PDB entry 7R1F | electron microscopy, 2.58 A resolution | chains B and C of the 6 polymer chains in the assembly

== Chain B ==
Protein: RNA-directed RNA polymerase catalytic subunit
From: Influenza B virus (B/Memphis/13/2003)
Notes: EC 2.7.7.48
UniProtKB: Q5V8Y6 (Q5V8Y6_9INFB); residues 1-752 here = UniProt positions 1-752
Amino-acid sequence (772 residues; row label = number of the first residue in the row; numbers below 1 keep their minus sign (Gly-8 is residue -8)):
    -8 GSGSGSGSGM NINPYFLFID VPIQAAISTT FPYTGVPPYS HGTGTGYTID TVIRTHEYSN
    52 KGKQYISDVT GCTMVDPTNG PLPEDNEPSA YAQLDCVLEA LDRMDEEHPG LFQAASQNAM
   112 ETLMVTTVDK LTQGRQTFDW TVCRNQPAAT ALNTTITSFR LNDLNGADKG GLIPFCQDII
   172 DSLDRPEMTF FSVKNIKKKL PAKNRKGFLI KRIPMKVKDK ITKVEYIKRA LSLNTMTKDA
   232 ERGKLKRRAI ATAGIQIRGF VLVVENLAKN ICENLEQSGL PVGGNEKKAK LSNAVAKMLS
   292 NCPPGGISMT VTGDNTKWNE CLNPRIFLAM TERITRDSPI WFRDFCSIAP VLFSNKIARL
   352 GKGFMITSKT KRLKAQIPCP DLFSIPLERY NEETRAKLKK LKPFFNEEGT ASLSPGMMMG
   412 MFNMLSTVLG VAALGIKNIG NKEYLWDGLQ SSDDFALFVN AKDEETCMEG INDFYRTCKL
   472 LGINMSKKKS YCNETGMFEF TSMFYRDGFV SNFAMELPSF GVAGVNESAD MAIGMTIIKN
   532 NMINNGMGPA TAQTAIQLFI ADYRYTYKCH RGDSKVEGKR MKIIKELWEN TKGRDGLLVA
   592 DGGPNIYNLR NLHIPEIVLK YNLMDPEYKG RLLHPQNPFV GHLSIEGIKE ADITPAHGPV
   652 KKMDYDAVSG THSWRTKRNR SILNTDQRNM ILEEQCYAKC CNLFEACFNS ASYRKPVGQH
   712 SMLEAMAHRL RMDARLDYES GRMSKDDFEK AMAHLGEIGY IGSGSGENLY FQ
Not modelled in the structure: -8 to -1, 194-198, 637-653, 750-763
Construct notes: expression tag (-8 to 0, 753-763)
Metal / ion sites: Mg2+ site 1: Gly304, Asp445; Mg2+ site 2: Asp305, Asp444 (shared with 1 residue of chain M); Mg2+ site 3: Asn306, Asp444

== Chain C ==
Protein: Polymerase basic protein 2
From: Influenza B virus (B/Memphis/13/2003)
UniProtKB: Q5V8X3 (Q5V8X3_9INFB); residues 1-770 here = UniProt positions 1-770
Amino-acid sequence (798 residues; each row starts with the number of its first residue; numbers below 1 keep their minus sign (Gly-8 is residue -8)):
    -8 GSGSGSGSGM TLAKIELLKQ LLRDNEAKTV LKQTTVDQYN IIRKFNTSRI EKNPSLRMKW
    52 AMCSNFPLAL TKGDMANRIP LEYKGIQLKT NAEDIGTKGQ MCSIAAVTWW NTYGPIGDTE
   112 GFERVYESFF LRKMRLDNAT WGRITFGPVE RVRKRVLLNP LTKEMPPDEA SNVIMEILFP
   172 KEAGIPREST WIHRELIKEK REKLKGTMIT PIVLAYMLER ELVARRRFLP VAGATSAEFI
   232 EMLHCLQGEN WRQIYHPGGN KLTESRSQSM IVACRKIIRR SIVASNPLEL AVEIANKTVI
   292 DTEPLKSCLA AIDGGDVACD IIRAALGLKI RQRQRFGRLE LKRISGRGFK NDEEILIGNG
   352 TIQKIGIWDG EEEFHVRCGE CRGILKKSKM KLEKLLINSA KKEDMRDLII LCMVFSQDTR
   412 MFQGVRGEIN FLNRAGQLLS PMYQLQRYFL NRSNDLFDQW GYEESPKASE LHGINESMNA
   472 SDYTLKGVVV TRNVIDDFSS TETEKVSITK NLSLIKRTGE VIMGANDVSE LESQAQLMIT
   532 YDTPKMWEMG TTKELVQNTY QWVLKNLVTL KAQFLLGKED MFQWDAFEAF ESIIPQKMAG
   592 QYSGFARAVL KQMRDQEVMK TDQFIKLLPF CFSPPKLRSN GEPYQFLKLV LKGGGENFIE
   652 VRKGSPLFSY NPQTEVLTIC GRMMSLKGKI EDEERNRSMG NAVLAGFLVS GKYDPDLGDF
   712 KTIEELEKLK PGEKANILLY QGKPVKVVKR KRYSALSNDI SQGIKRQRMT VESMGWALSG
   772 WSHPQFEKGS GSENLYFQ
Not modelled in the structure: -8 to 0, 485-495, 741-789
Construct notes: expression tag (-8 to 0, 771-789)
Residues lining bound ligands: 7-methyl-gpppa (GTA; p1-7-methylguanosine-P3-adenosine-5',5'-triphosphate): Gln259, Ile262, Arg266, Gly306, Asp307, Gln325, Arg326, Arg334, Lys341, Gly357, Trp359, Glu363, Phe365, Lys378, Phe406, Gln408, Ser431, Tyr434, Ser520, Leu522

== Chain B / chain C interface ==
Residue-residue contacts - 258 pairs, chain B then chain C:
  Asp11(B) - Met674(C)
  Pro13(B) - Met674(C)
  Tyr30(B) - Asn44(C)
  Ala105(B) - Glu419(C)
  Thr123(B) - Ile32(C)
  Thr123(B) - Lys35(C)  hydrogen bond
  Arg126(B) - Lys43(C)
  Gln127(B) - Arg40(C)
  Pro138(B) - Asn37(C)
  Pro138(B) - Ser39(C)
  Ala140(B) - Lys35(C)
  Thr141(B) - Phe36(C)
  Thr141(B) - Asn37(C)  hydrogen bond (side chain-backbone)
  Leu143(B) - Ile32(C)  hydrophobic
  Asn144(B) - Ile33(C)
  Ile147(B) - Ile32(C)  hydrophobic
  Arg151(B) - Gln24(C)
  Arg151(B) - Gln29(C)  hydrogen bond
  Ala158(B) - Gln29(C)
  Asp159(B) - Gln29(C)  hydrogen bond
  Gly161(B) - Asp28(C)
  Glu264(B) - Arg425(C)  salt bridge
  Pro272(B) - Arg425(C)
  Val273(B) - Arg425(C)
  Asn276(B) - Arg144(C)  hydrogen bond
  Asn276(B) - Phe219(C)  hydrogen bond (side chain-backbone)
  Asn276(B) - Pro221(C)
  Glu277(B) - Phe219(C)
  Glu277(B) - Arg425(C)  salt bridge
  Glu277(B) - Ala426(C)
  Lys279(B) - Arg144(C)
  Lys281(B) - Arg425(C)
  Lys281(B) - Ala426(C)
  Asn284(B) - Ala426(C)  hydrogen bond (side chain-backbone)
  Asn284(B) - Gly427(C)
  Asn284(B) - Gln428(C)
  Ala287(B) - Gly646(C)
  Ala287(B) - Glu647(C)
  Leu290(B) - Lys639(C)
  Gly296(B) - Leu638(C)
  Ile298(B) - Gln732(C)
  Glu455(B) - Gln732(C)  hydrogen bond
  Glu485(B) - Gln732(C)
  Asp498(B) - Pro657(C)
  Val513(B) - Ser46(C)
  Ala514(B) - Pro45(C)
  Ala514(B) - Ser46(C)  hydrogen bond (backbone-backbone)
  Gly515(B) - Pro45(C)
  Gly515(B) - Met49(C)
  Val516(B) - Met49(C)
  Lys530(B) - His235(C)
  Met533(B) - His235(C)
  Ile534(B) - Arg142(C)  hydrogen bond (backbone-side chain)
  Ile534(B) - Pro221(C)
  Ile534(B) - Leu234(C)  hydrophobic
  Ile534(B) - His235(C)
  Asp553(B) - Lys50(C)  salt bridge
  Thr557(B) - Lys50(C)  hydrogen bond
  Thr557(B) - Met53(C)
  Tyr558(B) - Met49(C)
  Tyr558(B) - Met53(C)  hydrophobic
  Tyr558(B) - Ile95(C)
  Lys559(B) - Met53(C)  hydrogen bond (side chain-backbone)
  Lys559(B) - Cys54(C)
  Lys570(B) - Ser55(C)
  Lys570(B) - Asn56(C)
  Lys570(B) - Ile77(C)
  Arg571(B) - Ile95(C)
  Arg571(B) - Thr99(C)  hydrogen bond
  Lys573(B) - Ile77(C)
  Ile574(B) - Ala96(C)
  Ile574(B) - Thr99(C)
  Ile574(B) - Trp100(C)
  Ile574(B) - Thr103(C)
  Ile575(B) - Thr99(C)
  Glu577(B) - Tyr74(C)  hydrogen bond
  Glu577(B) - Lys75(C)  salt bridge
  Glu577(B) - Tyr104(C)  hydrogen bond
  Leu578(B) - Thr103(C)
  Asn581(B) - Tyr104(C)
  Asp592(B) - Asn102(C)  hydrogen bond
  Leu600(B) - His235(C)  hydrogen bond (backbone-side chain)
  Leu600(B) - Cys236(C)  hydrogen bond (backbone-side chain)
  Arg601(B) - Leu127(C)
  Arg601(B) - Trp132(C)
  Arg601(B) - Met233(C)
  Arg601(B) - Cys236(C)
  Asn602(B) - Leu127(C)
  Leu603(B) - His235(C)
  His604(B) - Arg123(C)  hydrogen bond (backbone-side chain)
  His604(B) - Glu232(C)
  His604(B) - Met233(C)
  His604(B) - His235(C)
  Ile605(B) - Leu127(C)  hydrophobic
  Pro606(B) - Phe120(C)
  Ile608(B) - Phe113(C)  hydrophobic
  Val609(B) - Phe120(C)
  Val609(B) - Phe121(C)  hydrophobic
  Val609(B) - Lys124(C)
  Leu610(B) - Lys124(C)
  Tyr612(B) - Thr110(C)  hydrogen bond (side chain-backbone)
  Tyr612(B) - Phe113(C)  hydrophobic
  Tyr612(B) - Glu114(C)  hydrogen bond
  Tyr612(B) - Phe121(C)  hydrophobic
  Asn613(B) - Lys124(C)
  Glu618(B) - Ile107(C)
  Tyr619(B) - Asn102(C)
  Lys620(B) - Thr110(C)
  Gly621(B) - Ile107(C)
  Gly621(B) - Gly108(C)  hydrogen bond (backbone-backbone)
  Gly621(B) - Thr110(C)
  Arg622(B) - Trp101(C)  hydrogen bond (backbone-side chain)
  Arg622(B) - Asn102(C)
  Arg622(B) - Thr103(C)  hydrogen bond (side chain-backbone)
  Arg622(B) - Tyr104(C)
  Arg622(B) - Gly105(C)  hydrogen bond (side chain-backbone)
  Arg622(B) - Pro106(C)
  Arg622(B) - Ile107(C)
  Leu623(B) - Asn102(C)
  Leu624(B) - Asp109(C)
  Leu624(B) - Thr110(C)
  Leu624(B) - Phe113(C)  hydrophobic
  His625(B) - Met66(C)
  His625(B) - Trp101(C)
  His625(B) - Pro106(C)
  His625(B) - Ile107(C)
  His625(B) - Gly108(C)
  Pro626(B) - Asp109(C)
  Gln627(B) - Met66(C)
  Asn628(B) - Trp101(C)
  Pro629(B) - Leu61(C)
  Pro629(B) - Thr62(C)  hydrogen bond (backbone-side chain)
  Pro629(B) - Met66(C)
  Pro629(B) - Ala67(C)
  Pro629(B) - Trp101(C)
  Phe630(B) - Leu61(C)  hydrophobic
  Phe630(B) - Ile70(C)  hydrophobic
  Phe630(B) - Ala97(C)
  Phe630(B) - Val98(C)  hydrophobic
  Phe630(B) - Trp101(C)  hydrophobic
  Val631(B) - Thr62(C)
  Gly632(B) - Thr62(C)
  Ile636(B) - Leu8(C)  hydrophobic
  Met654(B) - Met1(C)  hydrophobic
  Tyr656(B) - Met199(C)
  Tyr656(B) - Ile200(C)
  Tyr656(B) - Thr201(C)
  Tyr656(B) - Pro202(C)
  Asp657(B) - Met199(C)  hydrogen bond (backbone-backbone)
  Asp657(B) - Ile200(C)
  Asp657(B) - Thr201(C)
  Val659(B) - Gly112(C)
  Val659(B) - Phe113(C)
  Val659(B) - Val116(C)  hydrophobic
  Val659(B) - Tyr117(C)  hydrophobic
  Val659(B) - Ile200(C)  hydrophobic
  Val659(B) - Val204(C)  hydrophobic
  Ser660(B) - Tyr117(C)
  Thr662(B) - Val98(C)
  Thr662(B) - Trp101(C)
  Thr662(B) - Asn102(C)  hydrogen bond
  His663(B) - Val98(C)
  His663(B) - Asn102(C)  hydrogen bond
  Trp665(B) - Met49(C)  hydrophobic
  Trp665(B) - Leu59(C)  hydrophobic
  Trp665(B) - Val98(C)
  Arg666(B) - Leu59(C)
  Arg666(B) - Ala60(C)  hydrogen bond (backbone-backbone)
  Arg666(B) - Thr62(C)
  Thr667(B) - Pro58(C)
  Thr667(B) - Leu59(C)
  Lys668(B) - Ala60(C)
  Arg669(B) - Ile41(C)
  Arg669(B) - Glu42(C)
  Asn670(B) - Met92(C)
  Arg671(B) - Asn37(C)  hydrogen bond
  Arg671(B) - Ser39(C)
  Arg671(B) - Arg40(C)
  Arg671(B) - Glu42(C)
  Glu684(B) - Glu17(C)
  Glu685(B) - Phe36(C)
  Glu685(B) - Asn37(C)  hydrogen bond
  Glu685(B) - Thr38(C)  hydrogen bond
  Cys687(B) - Glu17(C)
  Cys687(B) - Ala18(C)  hydrophobic
  Tyr688(B) - Val21(C)  hydrophobic
  Tyr688(B) - Phe36(C)  hydrophobic
  Lys690(B) - Leu12(C)
  Cys691(B) - Val21(C)  hydrophobic
  Cys691(B) - Leu22(C)  hydrophobic
  Cys692(B) - Tyr30(C)  hydrophobic
  Cys692(B) - Ile33(C)  hydrophobic
  Cys692(B) - Arg34(C)
  Leu694(B) - Leu9(C)  hydrophobic
  Leu694(B) - Leu12(C)  hydrophobic
  Phe695(B) - Val27(C)  hydrophobic
  Phe695(B) - Tyr30(C)  hydrophobic
  Glu696(B) - Tyr30(C)  hydrogen bond
  Ala697(B) - Lys5(C)  hydrogen bond (backbone-side chain)
  Phe699(B) - Glu173(C)
  Asn700(B) - Phe170(C)
  Asn700(B) - Glu173(C)  hydrogen bond (backbone-side chain)
  Ser701(B) - Met166(C)
  Ser701(B) - Phe170(C)
  Ser701(B) - Glu173(C)  hydrogen bond (backbone-side chain)
  Tyr704(B) - Ser162(C)
  Tyr704(B) - Ile165(C)
  Tyr704(B) - Ile203(C)  hydrophobic
  Tyr704(B) - Ala206(C)  hydrophobic
  Tyr704(B) - Tyr207(C)  hydrophobic
  Tyr704(B) - Glu210(C)  hydrogen bond
  Arg705(B) - Ser162(C)  hydrogen bond
  Arg705(B) - Asn163(C)  hydrogen bond
  Arg705(B) - Met166(C)
  Arg705(B) - Arg178(C)
  Lys706(B) - Asn31(C)
  Pro707(B) - Val27(C)  hydrophobic
  Pro707(B) - Asp28(C)
  Pro707(B) - Tyr30(C)  hydrophobic
  Pro707(B) - Asn31(C)  hydrogen bond (backbone-side chain)
  Val708(B) - Val27(C)
  Val708(B) - Asp28(C)
  Gly709(B) - Val27(C)
  Gly709(B) - Asp28(C)  hydrogen bond (backbone-backbone)
  Gln710(B) - Thr26(C)
  Gln710(B) - Asp28(C)
  His711(B) - Thr26(C)
  His711(B) - Val27(C)  hydrogen bond (backbone-backbone)
  Ser712(B) - Leu22(C)  hydrogen bond (side chain-backbone)
  Ser712(B) - Lys23(C)  hydrogen bond (side chain-backbone)
  Ser712(B) - Thr25(C)
  Ser712(B) - Val27(C)
  Met713(B) - Leu22(C)  hydrogen bond (backbone-backbone)
  Met713(B) - Thr25(C)  hydrogen bond (backbone-backbone)
  Met713(B) - Thr26(C)
  Met713(B) - Tyr30(C)  hydrophobic
  Met713(B) - Ile33(C)  hydrophobic
  Leu714(B) - Leu13(C)  hydrophobic
  Leu714(B) - Leu22(C)  hydrogen bond (backbone-backbone)
  Ala716(B) - Val27(C)  hydrophobic
  Met717(B) - Leu22(C)  hydrophobic
  Arg720(B) - Lys172(C)
  Arg720(B) - Glu173(C)  salt bridge
  Leu721(B) - Thr2(C)
  Leu721(B) - Lys5(C)
  Leu721(B) - Ile6(C)  hydrophobic
  Leu721(B) - Leu9(C)  hydrophobic
  Asp724(B) - Thr2(C)
  Ala725(B) - Thr2(C)
  Asp738(B) - Leu3(C)
  Ala742(B) - Ile6(C)  hydrophobic
  His745(B) - Ile6(C)
  His745(B) - Lys10(C)
  Leu746(B) - Ile6(C)  hydrophobic
  Glu748(B) - Lys10(C)  salt bridge
  Ile749(B) - Leu9(C)  hydrophobic
  Ile749(B) - Lys10(C)
  Ile749(B) - Leu13(C)  hydrophobic
Interface residues without a listed pair, chain B (149 interface residues in all): Val119, Asp120, Lys260, Ala280, Ser291, Pro295, Asn517, Asn535, Pro540, Pro617, His633, Leu634, Met681, Cys698, Ala702, Ser703, Asp728, Met734
Interface residues without a listed pair, chain C (129 interface residues in all): Leu79, Cys93, Asp159, Ala174, Leu220, Trp242, Phe649, Ser656

== Overview ==
149 residues of chain B and 129 residues of chain C are in contact, with 48 hydrogen bonds and 6 salt bridges.
Among the polar pairs are Glu264(B)-Arg425(C), Glu277(B)-Arg425(C) and Asp553(B)-Lys50(C). Bound to chain C:
7-methyl-gpppa. Gly304(B) and Asp445(B) form the Mg2+ site 1.
Chain B is RNA-directed RNA polymerase catalytic subunit and chain C is Polymerase basic protein 2, both from
Influenza B virus (B/Memphis/13/2003); the structure, Early transcription elongation state of influenza B
polymerase backtracked due to double incoproation of nucleotide analogue ..., was determined by electron
microscopy (same publication as 8BDR, 8BE0 and 8BF5).
